Entry 5JUC (X-ray diffraction, 2.80 A resolution); this record covers chain A.

[Chain A]
Protein: Glucosyl-3-phosphoglycerate synthase
From: Mycobacterium tuberculosis (strain ATCC 25618 / H37Rv)
Notes: EC 2.4.1.266
Reference sequence: P9WMW9 (GPGS_MYCTU); residue numbers follow UniProt; this construct covers 1-324
Amino-acid sequence (328 residues; row label = number of the first residue in the row; numbers below 1 keep their minus sign (Gly-3 is residue -3)):
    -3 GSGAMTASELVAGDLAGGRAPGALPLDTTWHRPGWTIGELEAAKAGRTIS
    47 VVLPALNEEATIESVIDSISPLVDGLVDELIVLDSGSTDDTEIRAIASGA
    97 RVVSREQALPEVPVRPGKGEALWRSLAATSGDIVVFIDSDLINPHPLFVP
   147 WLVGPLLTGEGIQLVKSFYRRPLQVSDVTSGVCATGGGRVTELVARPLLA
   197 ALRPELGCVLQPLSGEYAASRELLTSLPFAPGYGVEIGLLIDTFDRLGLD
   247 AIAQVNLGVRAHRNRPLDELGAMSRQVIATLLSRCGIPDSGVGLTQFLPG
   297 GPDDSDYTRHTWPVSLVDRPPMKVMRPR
Disordered / not traced: -3 to 20, 167-182, 295-302, 323-324
Construct notes: expression tag (-3 to 0)
Ion coordination: Mn2+: Asp136, His258
Small-molecule neighbours:
  - UDP (uridine-5'-diphosphate): Pro50, Ala51, Leu52, Glu54, Ser81, Gly113, Lys114, Ala117, Asp134, Ser135, Asp136, Tyr229, Arg259, Arg261, Met269
  - XDX ((2R)-2-(alpha-D-glucopyranosyloxy)-3-(phosphonooxy)propanoic acid): Lys114, Asp134, Tyr165, Gly183, Gly184, Arg185, Val186, Thr187, Gln207, Leu209, Ser210, Gly211, Glu212, Glu232, Arg256, His258, Asn260, Arg261, Leu266, Met269
Swiss-Prot annotation at these positions:
  - binding site (UDP-alpha-D-glucose): Pro50 to Glu54, Ser81, Lys114, Asp134, Ser135, Tyr229 to Glu232, Arg256 to Arg261
  - binding site ((2R)-2-O-(alpha-D-glucopyranosyl)-3-phospho-glycerate): Lys114, Gly184 to Thr187, Arg256
  - binding site (Mn(2+)): Asp136, His258
  - binding site ((2R)-3-phosphoglycerate): Gly184 to Thr187, Asn260

[Summary]
Chain A binds UDP and compound XDX. Asp136 and His258 form the Mn2+ site. UniProt lists 19
UDP-alpha-D-glucose-binding residues, 6 (2R)-2-O-(alpha-D-glucopyranosyl)-3-phospho-glycerate-binding
residues, Mn2+-binding residues Asp136 and His258 and 5 (2R)-3-phosphoglycerate-binding residues.
Chain A is Glucosyl-3-phosphoglycerate synthase (Mycobacterium tuberculosis (strain ATCC 25618 / H37Rv)); the
structure, Crystal structure of glucosyl-3-phosphoglycerate synthase from Mycobacterium tuberculosis in
complex with Mn2+, uridine-diphosphate (UDP) and glucosyl-3-phosphoglycerate ..., was determined by X-ray
diffraction (same publication as 5JQX, 5JSX, 5JT0 and 5JUD).
